Entry 8J8Q (X-ray diffraction, 3.11 A resolution); this record covers chains P and R of the 4 polymer chains in the assembly.

== Chain P ==
Name: PAF1-like protein
Organism: Saccharomyces eubayanus
Reference sequence: A0A0L8RM45 (A0A0L8RM45_SACEU); residues 1-110 here = UniProt positions 1-110
Amino-acid sequence (111 residues; numbered 0 to 110; the number before each row is that of its first residue; numbering starts at 0):
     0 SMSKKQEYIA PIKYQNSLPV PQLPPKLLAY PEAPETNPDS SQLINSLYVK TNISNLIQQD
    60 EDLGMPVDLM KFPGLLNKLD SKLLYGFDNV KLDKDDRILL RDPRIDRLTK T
Disordered / not traced: 0-8, 107-110
Construct notes: expression tag (0)
Modified positions: Mse1 (selenomethionine); Mse64 (selenomethionine; parent Met); Mse69 (selenomethionine; parent Met)

== Chain R ==
Name: RTF1-like protein
Organism: Saccharomyces eubayanus
Reference sequence: A0A0L8RIY1 (A0A0L8RIY1_SACEU); numbering as in UniProt (aligned over 494-570)
Amino-acid sequence (77 residues; numbered 494 to 570; the number before each row is that of its first residue):
   494 SKSDPFSRLK TRTKVYYQEI QKEENAKAKE MAQQEKLQED RETKERREKE LLLAQFRRLG
   554 GLERMIGELD IKFDFKF
Disordered / not traced: 494-501
Modified positions: Mse524 (selenomethionine; parent Met); Mse558 (selenomethionine; parent Met)

== Interface between chain P and chain R ==
Pairs across the interface - 26 pairs, chain P then chain R:
  E34(P) with L552(R)
  Q41(P) with L552(R); G553(R), hydrogen bond (side chain-backbone); E556(R), hydrogen bond
  V48(P) with L555(R), hydrophobic
  N88(P) with R505(R)
  V89(P) with R505(R), hydrogen bond (backbone-side chain); Y509(R)
  K90(P) with Y509(R)
  L91(P) with Y509(R), hydrogen bond (backbone-side chain)
  R96(P) with Y509(R); I513(R); E517(R)
  I97(P) with E517(R)
  L99(P) with Y510(R), hydrophobic; I513(R), hydrophobic; Q514(R)
  R100(P) with E517(R); N518(R); A521(R)
  D101(P) with Q514(R), hydrogen bond; N518(R), hydrogen bond (backbone-side chain)
  I104(P) with N518(R); A521(R), hydrophobic; K522(R)
  D105(P) with A525(R)
Interface residues without a listed pair, chain P (19 interface residues in all): T35, L42, N44, S45, Y47
Interface residues without a listed pair, chain R (15 interface residues in all): F549

== In short ==
The interface between chain P and chain R involves 19 residues on one side and 15 on the other; the contacts
include 6 hydrogen bonds. Polar pairs include Q41(P)-G553(R), Q41(P)-E556(R) and V89(P)-R505(R).
Here chain P is PAF1-like protein and chain R is RTF1-like protein, both from Saccharomyces eubayanus. Entry
8J8Q (Structure of the four-component Paf1 complex from Saccharomyces eubayanus) was determined by X-ray
diffraction together with 8J8P from the same study.
